Entry 6ZDJ (electron microscopy, 5.80 A resolution (low resolution: residue-level contacts below are approximate; hydrogen-bond / salt-bridge calls are withheld)); this record covers chains J and k of the 13 polymer chains in the assembly.

# Chain J
Name: Peptidyl-prolyl cis-trans isomerase A
Organism: Homo sapiens
Notes: EC 5.2.1.8
UniProtKB: P62937 (PPIA_HUMAN); numbering as in UniProt (aligned over 2-165)
Sequence (164 residues; each row starts with the number of its first residue):
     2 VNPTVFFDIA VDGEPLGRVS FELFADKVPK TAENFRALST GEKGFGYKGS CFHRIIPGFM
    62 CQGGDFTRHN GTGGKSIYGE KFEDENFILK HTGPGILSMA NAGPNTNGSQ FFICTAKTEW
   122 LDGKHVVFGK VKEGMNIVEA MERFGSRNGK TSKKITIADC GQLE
Curated features (UniProtKB/Swiss-Prot):
  - modified residue: Val2 (N-acetylvaline), Lys28 (N6-acetyllysine), Lys44 (N6-acetyllysine), Lys76 (N6-acetyllysine), Ser77 (Phosphoserine), Lys82 (N6-acetyllysine), Thr93 (Phosphothreonine), Lys125 (N6-acetyllysine), Lys131 (N6-acetyllysine), Lys133 (N6-acetyllysine)
  - glycosylation: Asn108 (N-linked (GlcNAc...) asparagine)
  - cross-link (Glycyl lysine isopeptide (Lys-Gly)): Lys28 (interchain with G-Cter in SUMO2), Lys82 (interchain with G-Cter in SUMO2)
  - mutagenesis: Arg55 (R55A: Loss of peptidyl-prolyl cis-trans isomerase activity. No loss of its interaction with BSG/CD147 or its ability to induce leukocyte chemotaxis. No effect on its interaction with MAP3K5/ASK1 ...), Phe60 (F60A: Loss of ability to stimulate MAPK/ERK phosphorylation), Arg69 (R69A: No effect on peptidyl-prolyl cis-trans isomerase activity. Reduced interaction with BSG/CD147 and ability to induce leukocyte chemotaxis), His70 (H70A: No effect on peptidyl-prolyl cis-trans isomerase activity. Reduced interaction with BSG/CD147 and ability to induce leukocyte chemotaxis), Thr107 (T107A: No effect on peptidyl-prolyl cis-trans isomerase activity. Reduced interaction with BSG/CD147 and ability to induce leukocyte chemotaxis), Phe113 (F113A: Reduced ability to stimulate MAPK/ERK phosphorylation), Trp121 (W121A: 200-fold decrease of sensitivity to CsA. Reduced ability to stimulate MAPK/ERK phosphorylation; W121E: Loss of peptidyl-prolyl cis-trans isomerase activity ...), Lys125 (K125Q: Acetylation-mimetic mutant; no effect on its interaction with TARDBP; K125R: Loss of acetylation and interaction with TARDBP), His126 (H126A: Loss of peptidyl-prolyl cis-trans isomerase activity and interaction with HCV NS5A. Loss of ability to stimulate MAPK/ERK phosphorylation)

# Chain k
Name: Gag protein
Organism: Human immunodeficiency virus 1
UniProtKB: Q71B31 (Q71B31_9HIV1); residues 1-220 here = UniProt positions 1-220
Sequence (220 residues; row label = number of the first residue in the row):
     1 PIVQNIQGQM VHQAISPRTL NAWVKVVEEK AFSPEVIPMF SALSEGATPQ DLNTMLNTVG
    61 GHQAAMQMLK ETINEEAAEW DRVHPVHAGP IAPGQMREPR GSDIAGTTST LQEQIGWMTN
   121 NPPIPVGEIY KRWIILGLNK IVRMYSPTSI LDIRQGPKEP FRDYVDRFYK TLRAEQASQE
   181 VKNWMTETLL VQNANPDCKT ILKALGPAAT LEEMMTACQG
Disulfide bonds: Cys198-Cys218

# Interface between chain J and chain k
Pairs across the interface (7; chain J residue first):
  Thr41(J) with Pro122(k)
  Gly42(J) with Pro122(k)
  Glu43(J) with Pro122(k); Pro123(k)
  Gly45(J) with Pro123(k); Ile124(k)
  Lys76(J) with His84(k)
Also at the interface, not in a pair above, chain J (6 interface residues in all): Lys44
Also at the interface, not in a pair above, chain k (5 interface residues in all): Pro125

# Summary
The interface between chain J and chain k involves 6 residues on one side and 5 on the other. UniProt lists 9
mutagenesis sites on chain J.
Here chain J is Peptidyl-prolyl cis-trans isomerase A (Homo sapiens) and chain k is Gag protein (Human
immunodeficiency virus 1). Entry 6ZDJ (Structure of the native full-length HIV-1 capsid protein in complex
with Cyclophilin A from helical assembly ...) was determined by electron microscopy (same publication as 6Y9V,
6Y9W, 6Y9X, 6Y9Y and 6Y9Z).
